4NNN - chains O and P of the 28 polymer chains in the assembly; structure by X-ray diffraction, 2.50 A resolution.

Chain O:
Name: Proteasome subunit alpha type-2
From: Saccharomyces cerevisiae S288c
Notes: EC 3.4.25.1
UniProtKB: P23639 (PSA2_YEAST); numbering as in UniProt (aligned over 1-250)
Sequence (250 residues; row label = number of the first residue in the row):
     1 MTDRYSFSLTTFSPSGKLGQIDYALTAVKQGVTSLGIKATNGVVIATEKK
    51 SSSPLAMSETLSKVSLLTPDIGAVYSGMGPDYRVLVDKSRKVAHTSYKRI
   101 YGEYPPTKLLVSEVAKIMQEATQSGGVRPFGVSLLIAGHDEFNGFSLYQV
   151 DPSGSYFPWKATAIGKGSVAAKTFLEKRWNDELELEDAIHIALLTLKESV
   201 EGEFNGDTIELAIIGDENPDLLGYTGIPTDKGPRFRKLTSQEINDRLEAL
Curated features (UniProtKB/Swiss-Prot):
  - cross-link: Lys-108 (Glycyl lysine isopeptide (Lys-Gly) (interchain with G-Cter in ubiquitin))

Chain P:
Name: Proteasome subunit alpha type-3
From: Saccharomyces cerevisiae S288c
Notes: EC 3.4.25.1
UniProtKB: P23638 (PSA3_YEAST); residues 0-257 here correspond to UniProt positions 1-258 (UniProt number = residue number + 1)
Sequence (258 residues; row label = number of the first residue in the row; numbering starts at 0):
     0 MGSRRYDSRTTIFSPEGRLYQVEYALESISHAGTAIGIMASDGIVLAAER
    50 KVTSTLLEQDTSTEKLYKLNDKIAVAVAGLTADAEILINTARIHAQNYLK
   100 TYNEDIPVEILVRRLSDIKQGYTQHGGLRPFGVSFIYAGYDDRYGYQLYT
   150 SNPSGNYTGWKAISVGANTSAAQTLLQMDYKDDMKVDDAIELALKTLSKT
   200 TDSSALTYDRLEFATIRKGANDGEVYQKIFKPQEIKDILVKTGITKKDED
   250 EEADEDMK
Not modelled in the structure: 0, 245-257
Curated features (UniProtKB/Swiss-Prot):
  - cross-link (Glycyl lysine isopeptide (Lys-Gly)): Lys-99 (interchain with G-Cter in ubiquitin), Lys-198 (interchain with G-Cter in ubiquitin), Lys-230 (interchain with G-Cter in ubiquitin)

How chain O and chain P interact:
Residue-residue contacts - 62 pairs, chain O then chain P:
  Arg-4(O) with Ser-2(P), hydrogen bond (backbone-side chain)
  Tyr-5(O) with Ser-2(P); Tyr-5(P)
  Ser-6(O) with Gly-125(P); Leu-127(P)
  Phe-7(O) with Ser-2(P); Tyr-5(P); Asp-6(P); Gly-126(P)
  Ser-8(O) with Gly-126(P), hydrogen bond (backbone-backbone); Leu-127(P); Arg-128(P), hydrogen bond (side chain-backbone)
  Thr-10(O) with Arg-128(P)
  Thr-11(O) with Ser-7(P); Thr-9(P); Gln-20(P)
  Phe-12(O) with Gln-20(P), hydrogen bond (backbone-side chain); Tyr-23(P); Ala-24(P), hydrophobic; Arg-128(P); Pro-129(P); Gly-131(P)
  Ser-13(O) with Tyr-23(P)
  Pro-14(O) with Tyr-23(P), hydrophobic; Glu-26(P)
  Ser-15(O) with Glu-26(P); His-30(P)
  Gly-16(O) with Tyr-23(P); Ser-27(P), hydrogen bond (backbone-side chain)
  Leu-18(O) with Leu-79(P), hydrophobic
  Lys-38(O) with Glu-57(P), salt bridge
  Ser-112(O) with Glu-84(P)
  Lys-116(O) with Ile-85(P)
  Gln-119(O) with Ala-81(P); Asp-82(P), hydrogen bond; Ile-85(P); Arg-128(P)
  Thr-122(O) with Arg-128(P), hydrogen bond (backbone-side chain)
  Gln-123(O) with Tyr-121(P); Leu-127(P); Arg-128(P), hydrogen bond (side chain-backbone); Phe-130(P)
  Gly-125(O) with Leu-127(P)
  Ser-153(O) with Ala-81(P)
  Gly-154(O) with Ala-81(P)
  Tyr-156(O) with Glu-84(P), hydrogen bond
  Phe-157(O) with Leu-56(P), hydrophobic
  Pro-158(O) with Leu-56(P); Glu-57(P), hydrogen bond (backbone-backbone); Thr-60(P); Ser-61(P)
  Trp-159(O) with Ser-53(P); Leu-55(P); Leu-56(P)
  Lys-160(O) with Thr-54(P); Leu-55(P), hydrogen bond (backbone-backbone); Leu-56(P); Glu-57(P)
  Ala-161(O) with Leu-55(P)
  Leu-175(O) with Leu-55(P), hydrophobic
  Glu-176(O) with Thr-54(P); Leu-55(P)
Also at the interface, not in a pair above, chain O (35 interface residues in all): Ser-124, Tyr-148, Ser-155, Lys-172, Trp-179
Also at the interface, not in a pair above, chain P (32 interface residues in all): Thr-80

In short:
Chain O and chain P form an interface of 35 and 32 residues respectively; the contacts include 11 hydrogen
bonds and 1 salt bridge. Polar contacts include Lys-38(O)/Glu-57(P), Arg-4(O)/Ser-2(P) and
Ser-8(O)/Arg-128(P).
Here chain O is Proteasome subunit alpha type-2 and chain P is Proteasome subunit alpha type-3, both from
Saccharomyces cerevisiae S288c. Entry 4NNN (yCP in complex with MG132) was determined by X-ray diffraction
(same publication as 4NNW, 4NO1, 4NO6, 4NO8 and 4NO9).
